9JFZ - chains B and C of the 5 polymer chains in the assembly; structure by electron microscopy, 2.90 A resolution.

[Chain B]
Molecule: Guanine nucleotide-binding protein G(I)/G(S)/G(T) subunit beta-1
Source organism: Homo sapiens
Reference sequence: P62873 (GBB1_HUMAN); residue numbers follow UniProt; this construct covers 2-340
Amino-acid sequence (346 residues; row label = number of the first residue in the row; numbers below 1 keep their minus sign (Ile-5 is residue -5)):
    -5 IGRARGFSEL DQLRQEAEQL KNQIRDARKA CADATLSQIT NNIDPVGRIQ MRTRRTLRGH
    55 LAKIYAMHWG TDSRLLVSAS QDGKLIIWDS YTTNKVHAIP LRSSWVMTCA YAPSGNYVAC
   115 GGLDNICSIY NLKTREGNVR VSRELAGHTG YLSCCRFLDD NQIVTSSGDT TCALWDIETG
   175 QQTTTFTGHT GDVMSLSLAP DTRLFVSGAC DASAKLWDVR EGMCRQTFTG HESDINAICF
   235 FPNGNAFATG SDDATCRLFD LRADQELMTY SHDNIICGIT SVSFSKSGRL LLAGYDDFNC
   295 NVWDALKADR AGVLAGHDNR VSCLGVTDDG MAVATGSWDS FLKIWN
Unresolved in the structure: -5 to 2
Sequence notes: expression tag (-5 to 1)

[Chain C]
Molecule: Guanine nucleotide-binding protein G(I)/G(S)/G(O) subunit gamma-2
Source organism: Homo sapiens
Reference sequence: P59768 (GBG2_HUMAN); residues 1-71 here = UniProt positions 1-71
Amino-acid sequence (71 residues; each row starts with the number of its first residue):
     1 MASNNTASIA QARKLVEQLK MEANIDRIKV SKAAADLMAY CEAHAKEDPL LTPVPASENP
    61 FREKKFFCAI L
Unresolved in the structure: 1-5, 63-71

[Interface between chain B and chain C]
Residue-residue contacts - 63 pairs, chain B then chain C:
  Leu4(B) - Ile9(C)  hydrophobic
  Leu7(B) - Ala12(C)  hydrophobic
  Glu10(B) - Val16(C)
  Lys15(B) - Leu19(C)
  Gln17(B) - Ala23(C)
  Ala21(B) - Arg27(C)
  Cys25(B) - Arg27(C)
  Cys25(B) - Lys29(C)
  Cys25(B) - Val30(C)  hydrogen bond (backbone-backbone)
  Asp27(B) - Lys29(C)
  Asp27(B) - Ser31(C)
  Ala28(B) - Val30(C)
  Leu30(B) - Ala34(C)  hydrophobic
  Ile33(B) - Ser31(C)
  Ile33(B) - Ala34(C)  hydrophobic
  Ile33(B) - Met38(C)  hydrophobic
  Val40(B) - Leu51(C)  hydrophobic
  Arg48(B) - Arg62(C)
  Arg49(B) - Pro60(C)
  Arg49(B) - Phe61(C)  hydrogen bond (side chain-backbone)
  Arg49(B) - Arg62(C)
  Tyr85(B) - Pro60(C)
  Cys218(B) - Gln18(C)  hydrogen bond (backbone-side chain)
  Arg219(B) - Glu22(C)
  Thr221(B) - Glu22(C)
  Phe235(B) - Leu37(C)  hydrophobic
  Phe235(B) - Tyr40(C)  hydrophobic
  Phe235(B) - Cys41(C)  hydrophobic
  Pro236(B) - Tyr40(C)
  Asn237(B) - Tyr40(C)
  Ala240(B) - Leu37(C)  hydrophobic
  Asp254(B) - Ala33(C)
  Arg256(B) - Arg27(C)
  Arg256(B) - Ile28(C)  hydrogen bond (backbone-backbone)
  Arg256(B) - Asp36(C)  salt bridge
  Ala257(B) - Ile28(C)
  Asp258(B) - Arg27(C)  salt bridge
  Gln259(B) - Val30(C)
  Leu261(B) - Val30(C)  hydrophobic
  Ser279(B) - Asp48(C)  hydrogen bond
  Ser279(B) - Leu50(C)
  Lys280(B) - Glu47(C)  salt bridge
  Lys280(B) - Asp48(C)
  Ser281(B) - Tyr40(C)
  Ser281(B) - Cys41(C)
  Ser281(B) - His44(C)
  Ser281(B) - Asp48(C)  hydrogen bond
  Gly282(B) - Cys41(C)  hydrogen bond (backbone-side chain)
  Arg283(B) - Leu51(C)
  Leu300(B) - Leu37(C)  hydrophobic
  Leu300(B) - Cys41(C)  hydrophobic
  Asp323(B) - Pro49(C)
  Gly324(B) - Pro49(C)
  Gly324(B) - Leu50(C)
  Met325(B) - Pro49(C)  hydrophobic
  Met325(B) - Glu58(C)
  Met325(B) - Asn59(C)  hydrogen bond
  Met325(B) - Pro60(C)
  Met325(B) - Phe61(C)
  Ala326(B) - Phe61(C)  hydrophobic
  Val327(B) - Leu50(C)  hydrophobic
  Ile338(B) - Phe61(C)  hydrophobic
  Asn340(B) - Asn59(C)  hydrogen bond
Other interface residues (no listed pair), chain B (50 interface residues in all): Leu14, Ile18, Ala26, Thr34, Ile37, Ile43, Met45, Ser84, Leu284
Other interface residues (no listed pair), chain C (34 interface residues in all): Ile25, Asp26, Ala45, Val54

[Summary]
50 residues of chain B face 34 of chain C across their interface, with 9 hydrogen bonds and 3 salt bridges.
Polar pairs include Arg256(B)-Asp36(C), Asp258(B)-Arg27(C) and Lys280(B)-Glu47(C).
Here chain B is Guanine nucleotide-binding protein G(I)/G(S)/G(T) subunit beta-1 and chain C is Guanine
nucleotide-binding protein G(I)/G(S)/G(O) subunit gamma-2, both from Homo sapiens. Entry 9JFZ (Cryo-EM
structure of intermediate state GPR4 complexed with miniGs/q in pH7.5) was determined by electron microscopy
together with 8ZCE, 8ZCF, 9JFT, 9JFV, 9JFW, 9JFX, 9JHP and 9LGM from the same study.
